Entry 7Y82 (electron microscopy, 2.83 A resolution); this record covers chains A and C of the 3 polymer chains in the assembly.

== Chain A ==
Molecule: RAMP superfamily protein
Organism: Candidatus Scalindua brodae
UniProtKB: A0A0B0EGF3 (A0A0B0EGF3_9BACT); residues 6-1722 here correspond to UniProt positions 1-1717 (UniProt number = residue number - 5)
Chain sequence (1728 residues; each row starts with the number of its first residue; numbers below 1 keep their minus sign (Met-5 is residue -5)):
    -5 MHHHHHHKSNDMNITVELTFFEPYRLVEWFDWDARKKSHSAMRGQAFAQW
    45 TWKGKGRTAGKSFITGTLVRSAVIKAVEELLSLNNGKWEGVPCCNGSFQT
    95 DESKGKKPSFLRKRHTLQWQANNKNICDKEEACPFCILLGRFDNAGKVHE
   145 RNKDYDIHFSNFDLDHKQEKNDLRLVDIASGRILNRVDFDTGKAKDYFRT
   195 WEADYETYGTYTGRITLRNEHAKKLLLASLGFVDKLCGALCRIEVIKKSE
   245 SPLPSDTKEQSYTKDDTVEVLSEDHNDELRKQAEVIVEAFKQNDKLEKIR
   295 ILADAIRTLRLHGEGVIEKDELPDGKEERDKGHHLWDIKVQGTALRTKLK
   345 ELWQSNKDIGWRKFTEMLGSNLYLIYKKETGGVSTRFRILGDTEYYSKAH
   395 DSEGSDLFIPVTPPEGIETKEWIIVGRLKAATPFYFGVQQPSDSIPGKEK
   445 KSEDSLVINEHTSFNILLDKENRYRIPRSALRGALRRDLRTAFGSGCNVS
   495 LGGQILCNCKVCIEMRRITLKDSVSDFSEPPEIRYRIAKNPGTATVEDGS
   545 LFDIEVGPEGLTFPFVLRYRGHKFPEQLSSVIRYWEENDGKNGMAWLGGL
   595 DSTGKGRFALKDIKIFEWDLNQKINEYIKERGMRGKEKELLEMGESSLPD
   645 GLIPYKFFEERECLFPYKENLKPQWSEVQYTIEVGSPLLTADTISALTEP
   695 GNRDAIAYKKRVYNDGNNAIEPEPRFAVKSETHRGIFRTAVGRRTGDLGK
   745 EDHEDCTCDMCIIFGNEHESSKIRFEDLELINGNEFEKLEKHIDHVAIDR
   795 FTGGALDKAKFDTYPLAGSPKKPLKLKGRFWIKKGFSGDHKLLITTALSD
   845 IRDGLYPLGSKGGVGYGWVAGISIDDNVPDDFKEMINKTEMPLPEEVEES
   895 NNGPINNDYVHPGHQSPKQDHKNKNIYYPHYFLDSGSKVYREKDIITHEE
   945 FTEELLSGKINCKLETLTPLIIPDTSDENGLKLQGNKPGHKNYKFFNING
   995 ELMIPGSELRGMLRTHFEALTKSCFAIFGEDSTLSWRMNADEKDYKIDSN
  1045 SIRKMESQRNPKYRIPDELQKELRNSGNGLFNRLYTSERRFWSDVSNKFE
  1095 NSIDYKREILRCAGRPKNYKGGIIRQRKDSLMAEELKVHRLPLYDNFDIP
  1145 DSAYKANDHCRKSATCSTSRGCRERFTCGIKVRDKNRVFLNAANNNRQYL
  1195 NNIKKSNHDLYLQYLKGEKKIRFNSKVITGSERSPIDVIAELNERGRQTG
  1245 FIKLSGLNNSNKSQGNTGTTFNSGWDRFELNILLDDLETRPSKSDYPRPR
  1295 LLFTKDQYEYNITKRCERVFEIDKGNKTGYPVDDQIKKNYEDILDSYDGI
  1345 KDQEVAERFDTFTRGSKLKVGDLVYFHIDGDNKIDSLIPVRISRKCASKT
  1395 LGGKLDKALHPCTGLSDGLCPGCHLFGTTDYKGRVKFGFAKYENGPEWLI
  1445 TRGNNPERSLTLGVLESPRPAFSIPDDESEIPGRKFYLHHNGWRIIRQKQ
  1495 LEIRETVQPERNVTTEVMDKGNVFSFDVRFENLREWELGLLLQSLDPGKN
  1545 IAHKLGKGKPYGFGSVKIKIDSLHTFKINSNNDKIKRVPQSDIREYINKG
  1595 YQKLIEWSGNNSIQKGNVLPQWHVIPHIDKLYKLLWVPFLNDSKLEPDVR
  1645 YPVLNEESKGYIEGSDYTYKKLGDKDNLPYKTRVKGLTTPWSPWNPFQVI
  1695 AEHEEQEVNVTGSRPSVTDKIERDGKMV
Unresolved in the structure: -5 to 5, 161-165, 241-267, 375-386, 392-398, 444-450, 873-898, 1040-1175, 1218-1322, 1373-1377, 1572-1578, 1604-1612, 1693-1722
Differences from the reference sequence: initiating methionine (-5); expression tag (-4 to 5)
Metal / ion sites: Zn2+ site 1: Cys88, Cys121, Cys127, Cys130; Mg2+: Gly134, Asp137, Ala139 (shared with 1 residue of chain B); Zn2+ site 2: Cys491, Cys503, Cys506; Zn2+ site 3: His747, Cys750, Cys752, Cys755; Zn2+ site 4: Cys1018, Cys1406, Cys1414, Cys1417
From the paper describing this entry:
  - Mg2+ coordination: Gly134, Asp137, Ala139
  - mutagenesis - D298A, D547A, D698A: abolished catalytic activity
  - catalytic residues: Asp298, Lys320, Lys371, Asp547, Asp698 (proposed by the authors, not directly observed)

== Chain C ==
Molecule: Self RNA target
Sequence (56 nucleotides; numbered -20 to 35; the number before each row is that of its first residue; numbers below 1 keep their minus sign (C-20 is residue -20)):
   -20 CUCUAGUAACAGCCGUGGAGUCCGGGGCAGAAAAUUGGGUACCGUGACAU
    30 UAAGUC
Unresolved in the structure: -20 to -6, 20-35

== Chain A / chain C interface ==
Pairs across the interface - 69 pairs, chain A then chain C:
  Lys187(A) - G18(C)  base contact
  Lys187(A) - U19(C)  phosphate contact
  Ala188(A) - U19(C)  phosphate contact
  Lys189(A) - U19(C)  hydrogen bond to the sugar
  Asp190(A) - U19(C)  sugar contact
  Tyr191(A) - U19(C)  base contact
  Lys292(A) - A10(C)  salt bridge to the phosphate
  Arg294(A) - U14(C)  hydrogen bond to the sugar
  Arg294(A) - U15(C)  salt bridge to the phosphate
  Ile295(A) - U14(C)  base contact
  Asp298(A) - U14(C)  base contact
  Lys320(A) - A8(C)  hydrogen bond to the sugar
  Glu321(A) - A8(C)  base contact
  Glu322(A) - A8(C)  base contact
  Arg323(A) - A8(C)  salt bridge to the phosphate
  Arg323(A) - G9(C)  salt bridge to the phosphate
  Lys325(A) - A8(C)  salt bridge to the phosphate
  His328(A) - G9(C)  sugar contact
  Tyr367(A) - U15(C)  hydrogen bond to the phosphate
  Lys371(A) - U14(C)  sugar contact
  Lys371(A) - U15(C)  salt bridge to the phosphate
  Thr387(A) - U19(C)  hydrogen bond to the sugar
  Ile452(A) - U15(C)  sugar contact
  Ser457(A) - U15(C)  base contact
  Phe458(A) - U15(C)  base contact
  Val540(A) - A13(C)  sugar contact
  Glu541(A) - A13(C)  hydrogen bond to the sugar
  Asp542(A) - A13(C)  sugar contact
  Gly543(A) - A13(C)  hydrogen bond to the sugar
  Gly543(A) - U14(C)  phosphate contact
  Gly543(A) - U15(C)  hydrogen bond to the sugar
  Ser544(A) - A13(C)  hydrogen bond to the sugar
  Ser544(A) - U15(C)  base contact
  Leu545(A) - A13(C)  base contact
  Leu545(A) - U14(C)  sugar contact
  Leu545(A) - U15(C)  sugar contact
  Phe546(A) - U15(C)  base contact
  Asn696(A) - G9(C)  phosphate contact
  Asp698(A) - G9(C)  base contact
  Glu761(A) - G17(C)  base contact
  Ala799(A) - G6(C)  base contact
  Leu800(A) - C7(C)  sugar contact
  Asp801(A) - C7(C)  hydrogen bond to the sugar
  Lys802(A) - C7(C)  sugar contact
  Lys802(A) - A8(C)  phosphate contact
  Lys802(A) - G9(C)  hydrogen bond to the sugar
  Lys802(A) - A10(C)  sugar contact
  Ala803(A) - G9(C)  base contact
  Lys804(A) - C7(C)  base contact
  Lys804(A) - A8(C)  hydrogen bond to the sugar
  Lys804(A) - G9(C)  sugar contact
  Phe805(A) - G9(C)  base contact
  Asn1033(A) - G-1(C)  base contact
  Ala1034(A) - A-2(C)  base contact
  Ala1034(A) - G-1(C)  base contact
  Asp1035(A) - A-2(C)  sugar contact
  Lys1345(A) - G4(C)  salt bridge to the phosphate
  Lys1345(A) - G5(C)  salt bridge to the phosphate
  Thr1423(A) - A11(C)  base contact
  Leu1459(A) - G5(C)  hydrogen bond to the base
  Glu1460(A) - G4(C)  hydrogen bond to the base
  Glu1460(A) - G5(C)  sugar contact
  Ser1461(A) - G5(C)  hydrogen bond to the base
  Ser1461(A) - G6(C)  sugar contact
  Arg1463(A) - G4(C)  base contact
  Arg1505(A) - G4(C)  salt bridge to the phosphate
  Leu1648(A) - G3(C)  base contact
  Asn1649(A) - C2(C)  base contact
  Glu1651(A) - C2(C)  phosphate contact
Other interface residues (no listed pair), chain A (56 interface residues in all): Glu291, Glu454, Ile1386, Val1458, Glu1504
Other interface residues (no listed pair), chain C (20 interface residues in all): A12, G16

== In short ==
The interface between chain A and chain C involves 56 residues on one side and 20 on the other, with 15
hydrogen bonds and 9 salt bridges. Polar pairs include Leu1459(A)-G5(C), Glu1460(A)-G4(C) and
Ser1461(A)-G5(C). The paper reports catalytic residues Asp298(A), Lys320(A) and Lys371(A) among others; D298A,
D547A and D698A of chain A abolish catalytic activity.
Here chain A is RAMP superfamily protein (Candidatus Scalindua brodae) and chain C is Self RNA target. Entry
7Y82 (CryoEM structure of type III-E CRISPR Craspase gRAMP-crRNA complex bound to self RNA target) was
determined by electron microscopy, deposited together with 7Y80, 7Y81, 7Y83, 7Y84 and 7Y85.
